Entry 1W85 (X-ray diffraction, 2.00 A resolution); this record covers chains D and I of the 5 polymer chains in the assembly.

== Chain D ==
Molecule: Pyruvate dehydrogenase E1 component, beta subunit
Source organism: Geobacillus stearothermophilus
Notes: EC 1.2.4.1
UniProtKB: P21874 (ODPB_BACST); residue numbers follow UniProt; this construct covers 1-324
Sequence (324 residues; row label = number of the first residue in the row):
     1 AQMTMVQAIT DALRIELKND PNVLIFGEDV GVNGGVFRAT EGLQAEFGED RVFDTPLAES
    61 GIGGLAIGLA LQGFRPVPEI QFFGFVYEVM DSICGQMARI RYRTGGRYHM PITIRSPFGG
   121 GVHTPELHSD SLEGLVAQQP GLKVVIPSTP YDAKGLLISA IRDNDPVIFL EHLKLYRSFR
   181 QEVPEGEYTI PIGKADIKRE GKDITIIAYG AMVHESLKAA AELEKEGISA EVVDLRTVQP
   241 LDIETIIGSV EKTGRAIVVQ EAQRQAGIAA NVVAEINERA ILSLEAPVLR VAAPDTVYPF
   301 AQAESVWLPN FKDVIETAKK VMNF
Ion coordination: K+: Ile112, Thr113, Ala160, Asp163, Asp165
Residues lining bound ligands: thiamine diphosphate (TPP): Glu28, Asp29, Leu57, Glu59, Gln81, Phe85, Glu88

== Chain I ==
Molecule: Dihydrolipoyllysine-residue acetyltransferase component of pyruvate
Source organism: Geobacillus stearothermophilus
Notes: EC 2.3.1.12; fragment: peripheral subunit binding domain (psbd), residues 122-170
UniProtKB: P11961 (ODP2_BACST); residues 123-171 here correspond to UniProt positions 122-170 (UniProt number = residue number - 1)
Sequence (49 residues; row label = number of the first residue in the row):
   123 AGPNRRVIAM PSVRKYAREK GVDIRLVQGT GKNGRVLKED IDAFLAGGA
Disordered / not traced: 123-127, 170-171

== How chain D and chain I interact ==
Contacting residue pairs (9):
  Ile281(D) with Pro133(I), hydrophobic
  Leu282(D) with Ser134(I); Lys137(I)
  Leu284(D) with Met132(I)
  Glu285(D) with Met132(I)
  Ala286(D) with Met132(I)
  Phe324(D) with Met132(I), hydrophobic; Lys154(I); Arg157(I), hydrogen bond (backbone-side chain)
Other interface residues (no listed pair), chain D (8 interface residues in all): Pro287, Asn323

== Overview ==
The interface between chain D and chain I involves 8 residues on one side and 6 on the other; the contacts
include 1 hydrogen bond. The hydrogen-bonded pair is Phe324(D)-Arg157(I). Bound to chain D: thiamine
diphosphate.
Chain D is Pyruvate dehydrogenase E1 component, beta subunit and chain I is Dihydrolipoyllysine-residue
acetyltransferase component of pyruvate, both from Geobacillus stearothermophilus; the structure, The crystal
structure of pyruvate dehydrogenase E1 bound to the peripheral subunit binding domain of E2, was determined by
X-ray diffraction, deposited together with 1W88.
